PDB entry 1LWV | X-ray diffraction, 2.30 A resolution | chains D and A of the 3 polymer chains in the assembly

# Chain D
Molecule: 15-nt DNA strand
Sequence (15 nucleotides; row label = number of the first residue in the row):
     1 GGTAGACCTG GACGC

# Chain A
Name: 8-oxoguanine DNA glycosylase
Organism: Homo sapiens
Notes: EC 3.2.2.-; fragment: core fragment (residues 12-327)
UniProt: O15527 (OGG1_HUMAN); residue numbers follow UniProt; this construct covers 12-327
Sequence (324 residues; row label = number of the first residue in the row):
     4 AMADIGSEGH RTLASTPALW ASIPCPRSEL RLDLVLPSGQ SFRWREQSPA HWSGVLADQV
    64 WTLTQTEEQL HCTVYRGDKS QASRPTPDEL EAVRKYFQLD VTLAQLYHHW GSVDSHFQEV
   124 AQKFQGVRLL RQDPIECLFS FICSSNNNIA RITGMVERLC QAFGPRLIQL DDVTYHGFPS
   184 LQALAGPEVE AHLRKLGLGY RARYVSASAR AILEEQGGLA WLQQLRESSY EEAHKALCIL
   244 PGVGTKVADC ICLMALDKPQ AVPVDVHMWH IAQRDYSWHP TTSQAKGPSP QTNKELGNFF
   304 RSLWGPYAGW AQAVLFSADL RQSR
Disordered / not traced: 4-8, 80-82, 326-327
Differences from the reference sequence: cloning artifact (4-11)
Small-molecule neighbours: 8-aminoguanine (ANG): Gly42, Phe45, Phe144, Ile152, Lys249, Cys253, Met257, Pro266, Val267, Asp268, Met271, Gln315, Phe319
Swiss-Prot annotation at these positions:
  - active site: Lys249 (Schiff-base intermediate with DNA)
  - binding site (DNA): Asn149, Arg154, Arg204, His270, Gln287
  - binding site (8-oxoguanine): Pro266, Asp268, Gln315, Phe319

# How chain D and chain A interact
Pairs across the interface (14; chain D residue first):
  DG2(D) - Gln287(A)  hydrogen bond to the phosphate
  DG2(D) - Gln294(A)  hydrogen bond to the phosphate
  DT3(D) - Gln287(A)  hydrogen bond to the phosphate
  DT3(D) - Ala288(A)  phosphate contact
  DT3(D) - Gln294(A)  phosphate contact
  DC7(D) - Tyr203(A)  phosphate contact
  DC8(D) - Asn149(A)  hydrogen bond to the base
  DC8(D) - Arg154(A)  hydrogen bond to the base
  DC8(D) - Leu201(A)  base contact
  DC8(D) - Gly202(A)  sugar contact
  DC8(D) - Tyr203(A)  hydrogen bond to the sugar
  DC8(D) - Arg204(A)  hydrogen bond to the base
  DT9(D) - Arg154(A)  hydrogen bond to the sugar
  DT9(D) - Gly200(A)  sugar contact
Interface residues without a listed pair, chain D (6 interface residues in all): DG10
Interface residues without a listed pair, chain A (14 interface residues in all): Asn151, Arg197, Ser292, Pro293

# Summary
6 residues of chain D and 14 residues of chain A are in contact, with 8 hydrogen bonds. Polar pairs include
DC8(D)-Asn149(A), DC8(D)-Arg154(A) and DC8(D)-Arg204(A). Ligands of chain A: 8-aminoguanine.
Chain D is a 15-nt DNA strand and chain A is 8-oxoguanine DNA glycosylase (Homo sapiens); the structure,
Borohydride-trapped hOgg1 Intermediate Structure Co-Crystallized with 8-aminoguanine, was determined by X-ray
diffraction together with 1HU0, 1LWW and 1LWY from the same study.
